PDB entry 6PSS | electron microscopy, 3.50 A resolution | chains I and N of the 10 polymer chains in the assembly

== Chain I ==
Name: DNA-directed RNA polymerase subunit beta
From: Escherichia coli
Notes: EC 2.7.7.6
Reference sequence: P0A8V4 (RPOB_ECO57); residues 1-1342 here = UniProt positions 1-1342
Amino-acid sequence (1342 residues; each row starts with the number of its first residue):
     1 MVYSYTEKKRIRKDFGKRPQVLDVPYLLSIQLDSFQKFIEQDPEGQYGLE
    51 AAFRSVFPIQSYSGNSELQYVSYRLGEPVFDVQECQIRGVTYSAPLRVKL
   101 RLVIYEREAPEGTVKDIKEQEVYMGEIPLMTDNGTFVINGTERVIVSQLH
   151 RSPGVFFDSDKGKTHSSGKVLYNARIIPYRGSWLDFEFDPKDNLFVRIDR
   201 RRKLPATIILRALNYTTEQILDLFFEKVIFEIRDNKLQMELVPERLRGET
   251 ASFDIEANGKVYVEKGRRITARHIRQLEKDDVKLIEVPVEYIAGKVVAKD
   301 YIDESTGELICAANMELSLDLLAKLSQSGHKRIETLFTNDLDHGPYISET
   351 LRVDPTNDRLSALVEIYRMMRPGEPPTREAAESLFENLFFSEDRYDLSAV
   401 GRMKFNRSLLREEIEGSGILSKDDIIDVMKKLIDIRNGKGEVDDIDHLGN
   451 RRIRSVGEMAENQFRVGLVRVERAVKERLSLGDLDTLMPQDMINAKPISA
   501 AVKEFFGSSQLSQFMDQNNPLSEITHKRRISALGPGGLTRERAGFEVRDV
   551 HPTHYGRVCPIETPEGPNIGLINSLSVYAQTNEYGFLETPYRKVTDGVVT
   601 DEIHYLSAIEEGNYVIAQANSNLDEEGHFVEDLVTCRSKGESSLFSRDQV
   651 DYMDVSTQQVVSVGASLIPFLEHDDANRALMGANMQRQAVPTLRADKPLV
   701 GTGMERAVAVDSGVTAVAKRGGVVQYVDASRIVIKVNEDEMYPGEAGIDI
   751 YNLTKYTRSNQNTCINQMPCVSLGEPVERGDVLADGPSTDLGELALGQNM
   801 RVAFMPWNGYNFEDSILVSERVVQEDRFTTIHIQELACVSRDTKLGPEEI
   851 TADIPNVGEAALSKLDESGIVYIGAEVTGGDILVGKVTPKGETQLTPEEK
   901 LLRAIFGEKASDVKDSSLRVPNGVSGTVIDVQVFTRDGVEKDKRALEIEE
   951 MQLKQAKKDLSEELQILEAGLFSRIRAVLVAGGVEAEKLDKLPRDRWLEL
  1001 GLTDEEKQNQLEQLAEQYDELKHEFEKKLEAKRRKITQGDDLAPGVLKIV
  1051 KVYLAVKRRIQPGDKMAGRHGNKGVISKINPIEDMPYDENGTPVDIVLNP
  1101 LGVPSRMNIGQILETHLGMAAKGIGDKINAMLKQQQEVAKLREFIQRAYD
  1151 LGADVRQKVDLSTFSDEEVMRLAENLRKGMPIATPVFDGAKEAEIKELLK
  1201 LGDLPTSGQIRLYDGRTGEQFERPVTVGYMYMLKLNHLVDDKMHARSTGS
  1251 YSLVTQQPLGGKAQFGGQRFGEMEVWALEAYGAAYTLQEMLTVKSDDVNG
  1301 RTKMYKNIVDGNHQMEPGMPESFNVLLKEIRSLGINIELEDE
Unresolved in the structure: 1, 233-235, 249
Swiss-Prot annotation at these positions:
  - modified residue (N6-acetyllysine): Lys1022, Lys1200

== Chain N ==
Name: Protein TraR
From: Escherichia coli
Reference sequence: P41065 (TRAR_ECOLI); residues 2-73 here = UniProt positions 2-73
Amino-acid sequence (72 residues; each row starts with the number of its first residue):
     2 SDEADEAYSVTEQLTMTGINRIRQKINAHGIPVYLCEACGNPIPEARRKI
    52 FPGVTLCVECQAYQERQRKHYA
Bound ions: Zn2+: Cys37, Cys58
Swiss-Prot annotation at these positions:
  - zinc finger: Cys37 to Cys61 (dksA C4-type)

== How chain I and chain N interact ==
Pairs across the interface (31):
  Gly168(I) - Tyr72(N)
  Val170(I) - His71(N)
  Val170(I) - Tyr72(N)  hydrophobic
  Tyr172(I) - His71(N)
  Arg267(I) - Cys40(N)
  Arg267(I) - Asn42(N)
  Arg268(I) - Cys40(N)
  Arg268(I) - Asn42(N)
  Arg268(I) - Glu60(N)
  Arg268(I) - Tyr64(N)
  Ile269(I) - Glu60(N)
  Thr270(I) - Asn42(N)
  Thr270(I) - Glu60(N)
  Leu341(I) - Tyr64(N)  hydrophobic
  Leu341(I) - Arg67(N)
  Leu341(I) - Gln68(N)
  Asp342(I) - Arg67(N)  salt bridge
  Arg436(I) - His71(N)  hydrogen bond (backbone-side chain)
  Asn437(I) - Arg67(N)
  Glu565(I) - Glu4(N)
  Asn677(I) - Ala8(N)
  Arg678(I) - Asp3(N)  salt bridge
  Arg678(I) - Ala5(N)
  Arg678(I) - Asp6(N)  salt bridge
  Met681(I) - Asp3(N)
  Met681(I) - Ala5(N)  hydrophobic
  Asp814(I) - Asp3(N)
  Lys1073(I) - Asp3(N)  salt bridge
  Arg1106(I) - Asp3(N)  salt bridge
  Arg1106(I) - Asp6(N)
  Met1107(I) - Tyr9(N)  hydrophobic
Other interface residues (no listed pair), chain I (24 interface residues in all): Ser167, Lys169, Thr250, Ala271, Gly438
Other interface residues (no listed pair), chain N (17 interface residues in all): Ala39, Gly41, Ala73

== In short ==
The interface between chain I and chain N involves 24 residues on one side and 17 on the other; the contacts
include 1 hydrogen bond and 5 salt bridges. Polar pairs include Asp342(I)-Arg67(N), Arg678(I)-Asp3(N) and
Arg678(I)-Asp6(N). The Zn2+ site is built by Cys37(N) and Cys58(N).
Chain I is DNA-directed RNA polymerase subunit beta and chain N is Protein TraR, both from Escherichia coli;
the structure, Escherichia coli RNA polymerase promoter unwinding intermediate (TRPi1.5a) with TraR and mutant
rpsT P2 promoter, was determined by electron microscopy (same publication as 6PSQ, 6PSR, 6PST, 6PSU, 6PSV and
6PSW).
